Entry 8WKZ (X-ray diffraction, 3.30 A resolution); this record covers chains A and B.

== Chain A ==
Name: Melanocortin receptor 4
From: Homo sapiens
Reference sequence: P32245 (MC4R_HUMAN); residues 16-320 carry their UniProt numbers (292 of 488 residues fall inside the UniProt entry; the rest is not from it)
Sequence (535 residues; numbered -11 to 2019; 1496 numbers in that range are skipped by the numbering (no residue carries them; nothing is unmodelled there); the number before each row is that of its first residue; numbers below 1 keep their minus sign (Met-11 is residue -11)):
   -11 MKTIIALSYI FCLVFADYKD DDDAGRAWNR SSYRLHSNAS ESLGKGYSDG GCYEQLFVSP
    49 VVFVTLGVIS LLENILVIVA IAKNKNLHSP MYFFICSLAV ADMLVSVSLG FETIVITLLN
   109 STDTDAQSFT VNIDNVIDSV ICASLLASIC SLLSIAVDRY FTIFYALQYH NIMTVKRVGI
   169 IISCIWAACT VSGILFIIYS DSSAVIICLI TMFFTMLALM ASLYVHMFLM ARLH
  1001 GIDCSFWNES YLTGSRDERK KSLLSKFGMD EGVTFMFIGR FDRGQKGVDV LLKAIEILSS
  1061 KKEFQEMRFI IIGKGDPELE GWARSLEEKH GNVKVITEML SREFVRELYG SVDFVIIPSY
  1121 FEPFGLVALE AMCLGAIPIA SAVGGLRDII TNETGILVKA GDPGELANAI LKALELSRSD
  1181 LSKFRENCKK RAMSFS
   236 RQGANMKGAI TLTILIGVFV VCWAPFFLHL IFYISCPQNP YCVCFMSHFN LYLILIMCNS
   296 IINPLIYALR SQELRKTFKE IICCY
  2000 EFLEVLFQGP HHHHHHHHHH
Disordered / not traced: -11 to 42, 112-114, 2009-2019
Disulfides: Cys271-Cys277
Modified positions: Cys1004 (S-(2-amino-2-oxoethyl)-L-cysteine; YCM)
Construct notes: initiating methionine (-11); expression tag (-10 to 15, 2000-2019); engineered mutation Val49 (Glu in P32245), Leu97 (Asn in P32245), Phe99 (Ser in P32245), Ala131 (Ser in P32245), Asn298 (Asp in P32245)
Residues lining bound ligands: Ca2+ (CA): Glu100, Asp122, Asp126

== Chain B ==
Name: [N-(3-{bis[2-(pyridin-2-yl-kappaN)ethyl]amino-kappaN}propyl)-5-(2-oxohexahydro-1H-thieno[3,4-d]imidazol-4-yl)pentanamide](azido)(hydroxy)copper
Sequence (10 residues; each row starts with the number of its first residue):
     1 XLDPXRWRKX
Modified positions: ACE (acetyl group) at position 1, 4J2 ((2R)-2-amino-3-(naphthalen-2-yl)propanoic acid) at position 5, NH2 (amino group) at position 10; Leu2 (norleucine; NLE)
Residues lining bound ligands: Ca2+ (CA): Asp3, Pro4, 4J2_5, Arg6

== Interface between chain A and chain B ==
Pairs across the interface (39; chain A residue first):
  Gln43(A) with Arg8(B), hydrogen bond
  Glu100(A) with Leu2(B); Asp3(B); Pro4(B); 4J2_5(B), hydrogen bond (side chain-backbone)
  Val103(A) with Leu2(B)
  Ile104(A) with Leu2(B); Asp3(B); Pro4(B)
  Leu107(A) with Leu2(B)
  Thr118(A) with Leu2(B)
  Asp122(A) with ACE_1(B); Leu2(B); Asp3(B); Arg6(B), salt bridge
  Asn123(A) with Arg6(B)
  Asp126(A) with 4J2_5(B); Arg6(B), salt bridge
  Ile129(A) with 4J2_5(B)
  Cys130(A) with 4J2_5(B)
  Leu133(A) with 4J2_5(B)
  Ile185(A) with Arg6(B)
  Ser188(A) with Arg6(B), hydrogen bond; Trp7(B), hydrogen bond (backbone-side chain)
  Ile194(A) with Trp7(B)
  Leu197(A) with Trp7(B), hydrophobic
  Phe261(A) with 4J2_5(B); Trp7(B), hydrophobic
  His264(A) with Trp7(B), hydrogen bond (side chain-backbone)
  Leu265(A) with Trp7(B), hydrophobic
  Tyr268(A) with Trp7(B); NH2_10(B)
  Phe284(A) with Pro4(B); Arg6(B); Arg8(B)
  Asn285(A) with Pro4(B); Arg8(B), hydrogen bond
  Leu288(A) with Pro4(B), hydrophobic; 4J2_5(B)
Also at the interface, not in a pair above, chain A (28 interface residues in all): Leu97, Val119, Ile121, Val193, Trp258

== Overview ==
The interface between chain A and chain B involves 28 residues on one side and 9 on the other, with 6 hydrogen
bonds and 2 salt bridges. Among the polar pairs are Asp122(A)-Arg6(B), Asp126(A)-Arg6(B) and Gln43(A)-Arg8(B).
Ca2+ is bound between chain A and chain B.
Chain A is Melanocortin receptor 4 (Homo sapiens) and chain B is
[N-(3-{bis[2-(pyridin-2-yl-kappaN)ethyl]amino-kappaN}propyl)-5-(2-oxohexahydro-1H-thieno[3,4-d]imidazol-4-yl)pentanamide](azido)(hydroxy)copper;
the structure, Crystal structure of the Melanocortin-4 Receptor (MC4R) in complex with S31, was determined by
X-ray diffraction together with 8WKY from the same study.
